PDB entry 6CF5 | X-ray diffraction, 2.04 A resolution | chains A and C of the 6 polymer chains in the assembly

Chain A (and C):
Molecule: Hemagglutinin
Source organism: Influenza A virus (A/Viet Nam/1203/2004(H5N1))
Notes: chain C of this document is another copy of the same molecule, construct and numbering; everything in this record applies to it too
UniProt: Q5EP31 (Q5EP31_9INFA); the construct lacks a stretch of the UniProt sequence, so the offset changes along the chain: 11-55 = UniProt 17-61; 56-83 = UniProt 63-90; 84-96 = UniProt 92-104; 97-125 = UniProt 106-134; 3 more segments
Amino-acid sequence (334 residues; row label = number of the first residue in the row; a row labelled like 125A-125B holds insertion residues (125A, then the next letters in order)):
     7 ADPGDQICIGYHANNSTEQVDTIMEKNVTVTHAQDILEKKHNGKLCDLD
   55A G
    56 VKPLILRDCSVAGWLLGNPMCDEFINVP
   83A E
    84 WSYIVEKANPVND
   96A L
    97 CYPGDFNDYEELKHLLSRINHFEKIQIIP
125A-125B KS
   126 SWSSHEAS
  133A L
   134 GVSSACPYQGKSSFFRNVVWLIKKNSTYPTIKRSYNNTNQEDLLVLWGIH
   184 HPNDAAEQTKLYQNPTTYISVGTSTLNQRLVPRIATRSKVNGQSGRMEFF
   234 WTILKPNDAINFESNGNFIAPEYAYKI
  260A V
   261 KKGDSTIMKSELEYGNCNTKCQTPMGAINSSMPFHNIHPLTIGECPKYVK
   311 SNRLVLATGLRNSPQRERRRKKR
Disordered / not traced: 7, 325-333 (chain C: 7-8, 325-333)
Disulfides: Cys-52/Cys-277, Cys-64/Cys-76, Cys-97/Cys-139, Cys-281/Cys-305
Glycans and other covalent adducts: N-acetylglucosamine (NAG) linked to Asn-33, Asn-169
Construct notes: expression tag (7-10)
Ligand contacts: N-cyclohexyltaurine (NHE; 2-[N-cyclohexylamino]ethane sulfonic acid): Leu-133A, Gly-134, Val-135, Ser-136, Ser-137, Ser-145, Trp-153, Ile-155, Leu-194, Gln-226

Chain A / chain C interface:
Contacting residue pairs (19):
  His-184(A) / Asn-210(C)
  Arg-216(A) / Asn-210(C)  hydrogen bond (side chain-backbone)
  Arg-216(A) / Arg-212(C)
  Ile-217(A) / Ser-203(C)
  Ile-217(A) / Arg-212(C)  hydrogen bond (backbone-side chain)
  Ala-218(A) / Ser-203(C)
  Ala-218(A) / Asn-210(C)
  Ala-218(A) / Gln-211(C)
  Thr-219(A) / Gly-205(C)
  Thr-219(A) / Asn-244(C)  hydrogen bond (backbone-side chain)
  Arg-220(A) / Thr-206(C)
  Arg-220(A) / Asn-210(C)  hydrogen bond
  Ser-221(A) / Thr-206(C)  hydrogen bond (backbone-backbone)
  Ser-221(A) / Ser-207(C)  hydrogen bond (side chain-backbone)
  Ser-221(A) / Asp-241(C)  hydrogen bond
  Ser-221(A) / Ala-242(C)  hydrogen bond (side chain-backbone)
  Val-223(A) / Ser-207(C)
  Arg-229(A) / Thr-206(C)  hydrogen bond (side chain-backbone)
  Arg-229(A) / Ser-207(C)  hydrogen bond (side chain-backbone)
Interface residues without a listed pair, chain A (10 interface residues in all): Asp-101
Interface residues without a listed pair, chain C (14 interface residues in all): Val-204, Thr-208, Leu-209, Glu-246

In short:
Chain A and chain C form an interface of 10 and 14 residues respectively; the contacts include 10 hydrogen
bonds. Polar contacts include Arg-216(A)/Asn-210(C), Ile-217(A)/Arg-212(C) and Thr-219(A)/Asn-244(C). Chain A
binds N-cyclohexyltaurine. Covalently linked N-acetylglucosamine: at Asn-33(A) and Asn-169(A).
Both chains are Hemagglutinin (Influenza A virus (A/Viet Nam/1203/2004(H5N1))). Entry 6CF5 (Crystal structure
of the A/Viet Nam/1203/2004(H5N1) influenza virus hemagglutinin in complex with small molecule
N-Cyclohexyltaurine) was determined by X-ray diffraction (same publication as 6CEX).
